Entry 8JFH (X-ray diffraction, 1.80 A resolution); this record covers chains B and F of the 6 polymer chains in the assembly.

Chain B:
Name: 3-oxoacyl-[acyl-carrier-protein] reductase
Source organism: Helicobacter pylori
Notes: EC 1.1.1.100
UniProtKB: G2M827 (G2M827_HELPX); numbering as in UniProt (aligned over 1-247)
Sequence (248 residues; each row starts with the number of its first residue; numbering starts at 0):
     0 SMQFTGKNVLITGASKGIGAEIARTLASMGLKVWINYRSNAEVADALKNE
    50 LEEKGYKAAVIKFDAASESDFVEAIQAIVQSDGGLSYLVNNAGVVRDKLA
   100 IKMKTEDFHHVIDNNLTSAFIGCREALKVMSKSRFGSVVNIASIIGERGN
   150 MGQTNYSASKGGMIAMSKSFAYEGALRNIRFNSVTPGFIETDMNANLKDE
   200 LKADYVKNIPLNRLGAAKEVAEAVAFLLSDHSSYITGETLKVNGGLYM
Disordered / not traced: 190-203
Construct notes: expression tag (0)
Small-molecule neighbours: NADP (NAP; NADP nicotinamide-adenine-dinucleotide phosphate): Gly12, Lys15, Asn35, Arg37, Ser38, Phe62, Asp63, Ala64, Ala65, Asn90, Ala91, Gly92, Val93, Val94, Arg95, Asn113

Chain F:
Name: Acyl carrier protein
Source organism: Helicobacter pylori
UniProtKB: Q5EDC8 (Q5EDC8_HELPX); numbering as in UniProt; present here: 1-35, 37-78
Sequence (84 residues; each row starts with the number of its first residue; note: 1 number in that range is skipped by the numbering (no residue carries it; nothing is unmodelled there); numbers below 1 keep their minus sign (Ser-5 is residue -5)):
    -5 SSMGYLMALFEDIQAVIAEQLNVDAAQVTPEAEFVKDLGAD
   36A S
    37 LDVVELIMALEEKFGIEIPDEQAEKIVNVGDVVKYIEDNKLA
Disordered / not traced: 76-78
Construct notes: expression tag (-5 to 0)
Small-molecule neighbours: PN7 (N~3~-[(2S)-2-hydroxy-3,3-dimethyl-4-(phosphonooxy)butanoyl]-N-(2-sulfanylethyl)-beta-alaninamide): Ser36A, Leu37, Val40

How chain B and chain F interact:
Residue-residue contacts (8; chain B residue first):
  Ser130(B) with Glu41(F), hydrogen bond
  Lys131(B) with Glu13(F); Asn16(F)
  Arg133(B) with Asp38(F), salt bridge
  Arg176(B) with Asp35(F), salt bridge; Leu37(F); Asp38(F), salt bridge; Glu41(F), salt bridge
Also at the interface, not in a pair above, chain B (5 interface residues in all): Leu175

Overview:
Chain B and chain F form an interface of 5 and 6 residues respectively, with 1 hydrogen bond and 4 salt
bridges. Among the polar pairs are Arg133(B)-Asp38(F), Arg176(B)-Asp35(F) and Arg176(B)-Asp38(F). Bound to
chain B: NADP. Ligands of chain F: compound PN7.
Chain B is 3-oxoacyl-[acyl-carrier-protein] reductase and chain F is Acyl carrier protein, both from
Helicobacter pylori; the structure, Crystal structure of 3-oxoacyl-ACP reductase FabG in complex with NADP+
and 3-keto-octanoyl-ACP from Helicobacter pylori in ..., was determined by X-ray diffraction together with
8JFG, 8JFI and 8JFN from the same study.
